Entry 8ZRU (electron microscopy, 2.18 A resolution); this record covers chains D and E of the 6 polymer chains in the assembly.

Chain D (and E):
Protein: Enoyl-CoA hydratase, mitochondrial
Source organism: Homo sapiens
Notes: EC 4.2.1.17, 5.3.3.8; chain E of this document is another copy of the same molecule, construct and numbering; everything in this record applies to it too
UniProt: P30084 (ECHM_HUMAN); residue numbers follow UniProt; this construct covers 28-290
Sequence (263 residues; numbered 28 to 290; the number before each row is that of its first residue):
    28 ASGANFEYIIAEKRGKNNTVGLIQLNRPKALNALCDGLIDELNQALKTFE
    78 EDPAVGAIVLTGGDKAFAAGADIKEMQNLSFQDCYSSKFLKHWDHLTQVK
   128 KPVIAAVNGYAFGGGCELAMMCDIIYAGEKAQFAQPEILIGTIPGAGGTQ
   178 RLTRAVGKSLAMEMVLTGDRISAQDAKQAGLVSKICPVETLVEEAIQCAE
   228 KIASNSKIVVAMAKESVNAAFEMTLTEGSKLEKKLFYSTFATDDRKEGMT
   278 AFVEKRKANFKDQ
Disordered / not traced: 28-30
Curated features (UniProtKB/Swiss-Prot):
  - binding site (substrate): Ala-98 to Lys-101, Gly-141
  - site: Glu-164 (Important for catalytic activity)
  - modified residue: Thr-46 (Phosphothreonine), Lys-101 (N6-acetyllysine), Ser-114 (Phosphoserine), Lys-115 (N6-acetyllysine), Lys-118 (N6-acetyllysine), Lys-204 (N6-succinyllysine), Lys-211 (N6-acetyllysine)
  - natural variant: Phe-33 (F33S: In ECHS1D), Arg-54 (R54H: In ECHS1D), Asn-59 (N59S: In ECHS1D), Ile-66 (I66T: In ECHS1D), Glu-77 (E77Q: In ECHS1D), Gly-90 (G90R: In ECHS1D; uncertain significance), Ala-132 (A132T: In ECHS1D), Ala-138 (A138V: In ECHS1D), Asp-150 (D150G: In ECHS1D), Ala-158 (A158D: In ECHS1D), Gln-159 (Q159R: In ECHS1D), Gly-195 (G195S: In ECHS1D), 3 further natural variant entries in UniProt
From the paper describing this entry:
  - catalytic residues: Glu-144, Glu-164

How chain D and chain E interact:
Residue-residue contacts (99):
  Pro-129(D) with Leu-193(E), hydrophobic
  Met-147(D) with Lys-185(E), hydrogen bond (backbone-side chain)
  Cys-149(D) with Lys-185(E), hydrogen bond (backbone-side chain)
  Asp-150(D) with Lys-185(E); Ser-186(E); Met-189(E)
  Ile-151(D) with Ser-186(E); Glu-190(E)
  Ile-152(D) with Ser-186(E), hydrogen bond (backbone-side chain)
  Tyr-153(D) with Glu-190(E), hydrogen bond
  Lys-204(D) with Gln-205(E)
  Gln-205(D) with Gln-205(E)
  Ser-210(D) with Ser-186(E), hydrogen bond; Leu-187(E); Glu-190(E), hydrogen bond
  Lys-211(D) with Glu-190(E), salt bridge
  Cys-225(D) with Thr-194(E)
  Lys-228(D) with Asp-196(E)
  Ile-229(D) with Thr-194(E)
  Asn-232(D) with Ile-165(E); Leu-193(E), hydrogen bond (side chain-backbone)
  Val-236(D) with Ile-165(E), hydrophobic; Gly-168(E); Thr-169(E); Ile-170(E)
  Val-237(D) with Ile-165(E), hydrophobic; Leu-193(E)
  Ala-240(D) with Ile-170(E), hydrophobic; Val-192(E), hydrophobic
  Lys-241(D) with Met-189(E)
  Ser-243(D) with Thr-176(E), hydrogen bond; Gln-177(E), hydrogen bond (backbone-side chain)
  Val-244(D) with Thr-176(E); Thr-180(E); Met-189(E), hydrophobic
  Asn-245(D) with Met-189(E)
  Ala-246(D) with Gln-177(E)
  Ala-247(D) with Gln-177(E); Thr-180(E); Arg-181(E), hydrogen bond (backbone-side chain)
  Phe-248(D) with Thr-180(E); Lys-185(E)
  Met-250(D) with Arg-181(E), hydrogen bond (backbone-side chain)
  Thr-251(D) with Arg-181(E); Phe-248(E); Glu-249(E)
  Leu-252(D) with Gln-177(E); Arg-178(E); Arg-181(E); Phe-248(E), hydrogen bond (backbone-backbone); Glu-249(E)
  Thr-253(D) with Glu-249(E), hydrogen bond
  Gly-255(D) with Gln-177(E), hydrogen bond (backbone-side chain)
  Ser-256(D) with Gln-177(E)
  Glu-259(D) with Pro-171(E); Gly-172(E); Ala-173(E), hydrogen bond (side chain-backbone); Gly-174(E), hydrogen bond (side chain-backbone); Gly-175(E), hydrogen bond (side chain-backbone); Thr-176(E), hydrogen bond; Gln-177(E)
  Lys-260(D) with Leu-117(E); Gly-172(E), hydrogen bond (side chain-backbone); Ala-173(E)
  Leu-262(D) with Ile-170(E), hydrophobic
  Phe-263(D) with Met-103(E), hydrophobic; Phe-116(E), hydrophobic; Leu-117(E), hydrophobic; Thr-169(E); Ile-170(E); Gly-172(E)
  Tyr-264(D) with Phe-108(E); Cys-111(E); Lys-115(E); Phe-116(E), hydrogen bond (side chain-backbone)
  Ser-265(D) with Phe-108(E)
  Thr-266(D) with Gly-168(E), hydrogen bond (side chain-backbone); Thr-169(E)
  Phe-267(D) with Met-103(E), hydrophobic; Leu-106(E); Cys-111(E), hydrophobic
  Ala-268(D) with Phe-108(E), hydrophobic
  Arg-272(D) with Met-103(E); Gln-104(E), hydrogen bond (side chain-backbone); Leu-106(E), hydrogen bond (side chain-backbone); Ile-167(E); Gly-168(E)
  Lys-273(D) with Gln-104(E); Asn-105(E)
  Gly-275(D) with Ile-167(E)
  Met-276(D) with Ile-100(E); Met-103(E); Gln-104(E); Ile-167(E), hydrogen bond (backbone-backbone)
  Thr-277(D) with Gln-104(E)
  Phe-279(D) with Ile-100(E), hydrophobic; Ile-167(E), hydrophobic
  Val-280(D) with Ile-100(E), hydrophobic; Gln-104(E)
Other interface residues (no listed pair), chain D (55 interface residues in all): Met-148, Arg-178, Leu-208, Val-209, Met-239, Asp-271, Glu-281, Phe-287
Other interface residues (no listed pair), chain E (42 interface residues in all): Ser-107, Tyr-112, Glu-144, Leu-166, Asp-202

Overview:
55 residues of chain D face 42 of chain E across their interface; the contacts include 24 hydrogen bonds and 1
salt bridge. Polar pairs include Lys-211(D)/Glu-190(E), Met-147(D)/Lys-185(E) and Cys-149(D)/Lys-185(E). From
UniProt: 5 substrate-binding residues on chain D. From the paper: catalytic residues Glu-144(D) and
Glu-164(D).
Both chains are Enoyl-CoA hydratase, mitochondrial (Homo sapiens). Entry 8ZRU (Structure of human ECHS1 in apo
state) was determined by electron microscopy together with 8ZRV, 8ZRW, 8ZRX and 8ZRY from the same study.
